2W6J - chains D and G of the 9 polymer chains in the assembly; structure by X-ray diffraction, 3.84 A resolution.

== Chain D ==
Name: ATP synthase subunit beta, mitochondrial
From: Bos taurus
Notes: EC 3.6.3.14
Reference sequence: P00829 (ATPB_BOVIN); residues -49 to 478 here correspond to UniProt positions 1-528 (UniProt number = residue number + 50)
Sequence (528 residues; each row starts with the number of its first residue; numbers below 1 keep their minus sign (Met-49 is residue -49)):
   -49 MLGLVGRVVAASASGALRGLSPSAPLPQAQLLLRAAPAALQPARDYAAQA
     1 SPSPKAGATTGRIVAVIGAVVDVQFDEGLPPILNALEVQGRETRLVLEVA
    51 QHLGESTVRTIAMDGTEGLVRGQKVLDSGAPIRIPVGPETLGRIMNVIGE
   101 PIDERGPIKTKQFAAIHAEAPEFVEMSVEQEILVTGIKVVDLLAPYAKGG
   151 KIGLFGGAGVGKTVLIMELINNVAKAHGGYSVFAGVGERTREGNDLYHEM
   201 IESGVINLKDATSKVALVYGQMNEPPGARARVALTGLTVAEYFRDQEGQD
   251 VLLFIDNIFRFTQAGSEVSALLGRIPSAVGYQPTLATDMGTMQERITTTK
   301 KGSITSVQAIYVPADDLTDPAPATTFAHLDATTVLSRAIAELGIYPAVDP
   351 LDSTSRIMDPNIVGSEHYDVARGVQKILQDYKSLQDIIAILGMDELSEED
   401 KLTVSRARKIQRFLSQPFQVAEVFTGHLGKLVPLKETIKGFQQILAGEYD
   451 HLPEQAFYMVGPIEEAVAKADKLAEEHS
Not modelled in the structure: -49 to 8, 476-478
Curated features (UniProtKB/Swiss-Prot):
  - binding site (ADP): Gly159, Val160, Gly161, Lys162, Thr163, Val164
  - binding site (ATP): Gly159, Gly161, Lys162, Thr163, Val164, Arg189
  - binding site (phosphate): Gly159, Val160, Gly161, Lys162, Thr163
  - binding site (Mg(2+)): Thr163, Glu188
  - modified residue: Lys74 (N6-acetyllysine), Lys111 (N6-acetyllysine), Lys148 (N6-acetyllysine), Lys209 (N6-acetyllysine), Lys214 (N6-acetyllysine), Thr262 (Phosphothreonine), Ser365 (Phosphoserine), Lys376 (N6-acetyllysine), Ser383 (Phosphoserine), Lys430 (N6-acetyllysine), Lys435 (N6-acetyllysine), Lys472 (N6-acetyllysine)
  - glycosylation: Ser56 (O-linked (GlcNAc) serine)

== Chain G ==
Name: ATP synthase subunit gamma, mitochondrial
From: Bos taurus
Notes: EC 3.6.3.14
Reference sequence: P05631 (ATPG_BOVIN); residues -24 to 273 here correspond to UniProt positions 1-298 (UniProt number = residue number + 25)
Sequence (298 residues; numbered -24 to 273; the number before each row is that of its first residue; numbers below 1 keep their minus sign (Met-24 is residue -24)):
   -24 MFSRAGVAGLSAWTVQPQWIQVRNMATLKDITRRLKSIKNIQKITKSMKM
    26 VAAAKYARAERELKPARVYGVGSLALYEKADIKTPEDKKKHLIIGVSSDR
    76 GLCGAIHSSVAKQMKSEAANLAAAGKEVKIIGVGDKIRSILHRTHSDQFL
   126 VTFKEVGRRPPTFGDASVIALELLNSGYEFDEGSIIFNRFRSVISYKTEE
   176 KPIFSLDTISSAESMSIYDDIDADVLRNYQEYSLANIIYYSLKESTTSEQ
   226 SARMTAMDNASKNASEMIDKLTLTFNRTRQAVITKELIEIISGAAALD
Not modelled in the structure: -24 to 0, 48-66, 87-104, 117-126, 149-158, 174-205, 272-273
Curated features (UniProtKB/Swiss-Prot):
  - modified residue: Lys14 (N6-acetyllysine), Lys24 (N6-succinyllysine), Lys30 (N6-acetyllysine), Lys90 (N6-acetyllysine), Ser121 (Phosphoserine), Lys129 (N6-acetyllysine), Lys172 (N6-acetyllysine), Lys245 (N6-succinyllysine)

== Interface between chain D and chain G ==
Pairs across the interface - 12 pairs, chain D then chain G:
  Pro276(D) with Gly268(G); Ala269(G)
  Ala278(D) with Glu261(G)
  Lys382(D) with Arg8(G), hydrogen bond (backbone-side chain)
  Gln385(D) with Arg8(G), hydrogen bond
  Asp386(D) with Arg8(G), salt bridge; Ser12(G)
  Ile390(D) with Ile16(G), hydrophobic
  Asp394(D) with Lys111(G), salt bridge
  Glu395(D) with Met23(G); Arg75(G), salt bridge; Leu77(G)
Also at the interface, not in a pair above, chain D (13 interface residues in all): Ile275, Ser277, Val279, Ile387, Leu391
Also at the interface, not in a pair above, chain G (15 interface residues in all): Asn15, Ile19, Thr20, Arg133, Ile265

== Summary ==
13 residues of chain D face 15 of chain G across their interface; the contacts include 2 hydrogen bonds and 3
salt bridges. Among the polar pairs are Asp386(D)-Arg8(G), Asp394(D)-Lys111(G) and Glu395(D)-Arg75(G).
Here chain D is ATP synthase subunit beta, mitochondrial and chain G is ATP synthase subunit gamma,
mitochondrial, both from Bos taurus. Entry 2W6J (Low resolution structures of bovine mitochondrial F1-ATPase
during controlled dehydration: Hydration State 5) was determined by X-ray diffraction (same publication as
2W6E, 2W6F, 2W6G, 2W6H and 2W6I).
